PDB entry 6MJX | X-ray diffraction, 2.60 A resolution | chain A

Chain A:
Protein: Cyclic GMP-AMP synthase
Source organism: Homo sapiens
Notes: EC 2.7.7.86
Reference sequence: Q8N884 (CGAS_HUMAN); residue numbers follow UniProt; this construct covers 152-522
Sequence (372 residues; each row starts with the number of its first residue):
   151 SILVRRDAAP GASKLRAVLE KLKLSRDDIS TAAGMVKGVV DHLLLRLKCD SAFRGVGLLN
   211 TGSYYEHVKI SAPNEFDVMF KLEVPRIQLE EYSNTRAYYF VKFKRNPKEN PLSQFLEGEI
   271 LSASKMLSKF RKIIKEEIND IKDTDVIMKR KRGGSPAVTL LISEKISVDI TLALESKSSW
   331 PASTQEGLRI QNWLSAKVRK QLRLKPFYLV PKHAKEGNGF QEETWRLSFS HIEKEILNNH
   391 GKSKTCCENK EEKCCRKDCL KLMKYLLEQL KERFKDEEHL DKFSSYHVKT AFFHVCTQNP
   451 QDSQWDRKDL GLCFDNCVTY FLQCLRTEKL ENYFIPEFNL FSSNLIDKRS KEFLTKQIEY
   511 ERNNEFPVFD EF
Disordered / not traced: 151-161, 176, 211-225, 290-296, 313-315, 522
Construct notes: expression tag (151); engineered mutation Glu427 (Lys in Q8N884), Glu428 (Lys in Q8N884)
Ion coordination: Zn2+: His390, Cys396, Cys397, Cys404
Ligand contacts: cGAMP (1SY): Asp227, Tyr248, Lys301, Arg302, Gly303, Gly304, Ser305, Pro306, Ala307, Asp319, Thr321, Val360, Lys362, Arg376, Ser378, Lys432, Ser434, Tyr436, His437, Asn482
Curated features (UniProtKB/Swiss-Prot):
  - region: Lys384 to Lys407 (DNA-binding)
  - motif: Leu169 to Leu174 (Nuclear export signal), Asp295 to Ser305 (Nuclear localization signal), Lys299 to Arg302 (KRKR-loop)
  - binding site (GTP): Thr211, Asp319, Arg376 to Glu383
  - binding site (ATP): Ser213, Glu225 to Asp227, Ser380 to Glu383, Lys414, Ser435 to Lys439
  - binding site (Mg(2+)): Glu225, Asp227, Asp319
  - binding site (2',3'-cGAMP): Asp227, Asp319, Lys362, Arg376
  - binding site (Zn(2+)): His390, Cys396, Cys397, Cys404
  - site: Asp157, Ala158 (Cleavage), Lys187 (Important for preferential detection of curved long DNA), Leu195 (Important for preferential detection of curved long DNA), Arg255 (Arginine-anchor), Asp319, Ile320 (Cleavage)
  - modified residue: Asp191 (PolyADP-ribosyl aspartic acid), Asn210 (Microbial infection: Deamidated asparagine), Ser213 (Phosphoserine), Tyr215 (Phosphotyrosine), Glu286 (5-glutamyl polyglutamate), Ser305 (Phosphoserine), Glu314 (5-glutamyl glutamate), Lys384 (N6-acetyllysine), Asn389 (Microbial infection: Deamidated asparagine), Lys392 (N6-acetyllysine), Lys394 (N6-acetyllysine), Lys414 (N6-acetyllysine), Ser434 (Phosphoserine), Ser435 (Phosphoserine), Gln451 (Microbial infection: Deamidated glutamine), Gln454 (Microbial infection: Deamidated glutamine), Lys506 (N6-methyllysine)
  - lipidation (S-palmitoyl cysteine): Cys404, Cys405, Cys474
  - cross-link (Glycyl lysine isopeptide (Lys-Gly)): Lys173 (interchain with G-Cter in ubiquitin), Lys231 (interchain with G-Cter in SUMO), Lys285 (interchain with G-Cter in ubiquitin), Lys347 (interchain with G-Cter in SUMO), Lys384 (interchain with G-Cter in SUMO), Lys394 (interchain with G-Cter in SUMO), Lys411 (interchain with G-Cter in ubiquitin), Lys414 (interchain with G-Cter in ubiquitin), Lys479 (interchain with G-Cter in SUMO)
  - natural variant: Gly303 (G303E: Found in patients with tumors), Lys432 (K432T: Found in patients with uterine endometrioid carcinoma)
  - mutagenesis: Asp157 (D157A: No effect on type I IFN and RSAD2 induction. Highly decreases cleavage by CASP1 and enhances type I IFN and enhances RSAD2 induction upon DNA virus infection ...), Leu169 to Leu174 (Abolished export from the nucleus to the cytosol in response to DNA stimulation), Lys171 to Leu174 (Abolishes DNA-binding but does not affect translocation to the nucleus following treatment with etoposide; when associated with A-407), Lys171 (K171A: No effect on stimulation of interferon production), Leu172 (L172A: Impaired type-I interferon production in response to DNA stimulation), Lys173 (K173A: Strongly reduces enzyme activity and stimulation of interferon production; when associated with A-176. No effect on stimulation of interferon production ...), Leu174 (L174N: Strongly reduces enzyme activity and stimulation of interferon production), Arg176 (R176A: Strongly reduces enzyme activity and stimulation of interferon production; when associated with A-173), Lys187 (K187N: Induces alteration of the DNA-binding surface and leads to increased synthesis of cyclic GMP-AMP (cGAMP); when associated with R-195), Asp191 (D191A: Abolished poly-ADP-ribosylation by PARP1, stimulating interferon production), Leu195 (L195R: Induces alteration of the DNA-binding surface and leads to increased synthesis of cyclic GMP-AMP (cGAMP); when associated with N-187), Asn210 to Tyr214 (Abolishes DNA-binding but does not affect translocation to the nucleus following treatment with etoposide; when associated with A-384), 58 further mutagenesis entries in UniProt
Reported in the primary citation:
  - binding site for cGAMP: Arg376, Tyr436
  - mutagenesis - N482H: abolished catalytic activity
  - mutagenesis - Y248F: unchanged catalytic activity

Summary:
Ligands of chain A: cGAMP. The Zn2+ site is built by His390, Cys396, Cys397 and Cys404. From UniProt: 10
GTP-binding residues, 14 ATP-binding residues, 3 Mg2+-binding residues and 4 residues binding 2',3'-cGAMP.
From the paper: a binding site for cGAMP at Arg376 and Tyr436; N482H abolishes catalytic activity.
Chain A is Cyclic GMP-AMP synthase (Homo sapiens); the structure, human cGAS catalytic domain bound with
cGAMP, was determined by X-ray diffraction (same publication as 6MJU and 6MJW).
